4ENN - chains A and D of the 3 polymer chains in the assembly; structure by X-ray diffraction, 2.84 A resolution.

Chain A:
Name: Alkyltransferase-like protein 1
From: Schizosaccharomyces pombe 972h-
UniProtKB: Q9UTN9 (ATL1_SCHPO); residues 1-108 here = UniProt positions 1-108
Chain sequence (116 residues; row label = number of the first residue in the row):
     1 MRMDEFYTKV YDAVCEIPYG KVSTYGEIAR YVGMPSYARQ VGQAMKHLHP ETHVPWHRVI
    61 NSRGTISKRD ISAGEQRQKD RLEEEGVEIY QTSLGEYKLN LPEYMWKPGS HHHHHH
Not modelled in the structure: 109-116
Construct notes: expression tag (109-116)
Swiss-Prot annotation at these positions:
  - site: Tyr25 (Required for phosphate rotation/nucleotide flipping), Arg39 (Arg finger, required for nucleotide flipping), Arg69 (Critical for recognition of O(6)-alkylguanines, probes the electrostatic potential of the flipped base to distinguish between O(6)-alkylguanine and guanine)
What the authors report for this chain:
  - binding site for the 13-nt DNA strand (chain D): Arg39

Chain D:
Molecule: 13-nt DNA strand
Sequence (13 nucleotides; each row starts with the number of its first residue):
     1 GCCATGXCTA GTA
Modified residues: C6G (6-(carboxymethoxy)-9-(2-deoxy-5-O-phosphono-beta-D-erythro-pentofuranosyl)-9H-purin-2-amine) at position 7

How chain A and chain D interact:
Residue-residue contacts - 10 pairs, chain A then chain D:
  Met3(A) with DA4(D), phosphate contact; DT5(D), phosphate contact
  Tyr7(A) with DT5(D), phosphate contact
  Ser36(A) with DC2(D), phosphate contact; DC3(D), phosphate contact
  Tyr37(A) with DC3(D), hydrogen bond to the phosphate; DA4(D), hydrogen bond to the phosphate
  Arg39(A) with DC2(D), hydrogen bond to the base
  Gln40(A) with DC3(D), sugar contact; DA4(D), sugar contact
Other interface residues (no listed pair), chain D (5 interface residues in all): DG1

Summary:
Chain A and chain D form an interface of 6 and 5 residues respectively; the contacts include 3 hydrogen bonds.
Polar contacts include Arg39(A)-DC2(D), Tyr37(A)-DC3(D) and Tyr37(A)-DA4(D). From the paper: a binding site
for the 13-nt DNA strand (chain D) at Arg39(A).
Chain A is Alkyltransferase-like protein 1 (Schizosaccharomyces pombe 972h-) and chain D is a 13-nt DNA
strand; the structure, Crystal structure of S. pombe Atl1 in complex with damaged DNA containing
O6-carboxymethylguanine, was determined by X-ray diffraction, deposited together with 4ENJ, 4ENK and 4ENM.
